3F4Y - chains B and F of the 6 polymer chains in the assembly; structure by X-ray diffraction, 2.00 A resolution.

== Chain B ==
Protein: Envelope glycoprotein gp160
Notes: fragment: HIV gp41 NHR domain
UniProt: P04580 (ENV_HV1Z6); residues 1-36 here correspond to UniProt positions 545-580 (UniProt number = residue number + 544)
Amino-acid sequence (38 residues; numbered 0 to 37; the number before each row is that of its first residue; numbering starts at 0):
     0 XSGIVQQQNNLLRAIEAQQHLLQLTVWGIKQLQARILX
Modified positions: ACE (acetyl group) at position 0; NH2 (amino group) at position 37
Swiss-Prot annotation at these positions:
  - region: Lys29 to Leu36 (Immunosuppression)

== Chain F ==
Protein: Mutant peptide derived from HIV gp41 CHR domain
Notes: fragment: HIV gp41 CHR domain mutant; engineered mutation(s): M1T, M4E, E5A, E9A, N11A, N12E, T14A, S15A, L16R, H18E, S19A, N21E, Q33A, E34A, L36R
Amino-acid sequence (40 residues; numbered 0 to 39; the number before each row is that of its first residue; numbering starts at 0):
     0 XTTWEAWDRAIAEYAARIEALIRAAQEQQEKNEAALRELX
Modified positions: ACE (acetyl group) at position 0; NH2 (amino group) at position 39

== Interface between chain B and chain F ==
Pairs across the interface (20):
  ACE_0(B) with Leu35(F)
  Ser1(B) with Leu35(F)
  Val4(B) with Gln28(F), hydrogen bond (backbone-side chain); Glu32(F); Leu35(F), hydrophobic
  Gln7(B) with Gln28(F); Asn31(F)
  Asn8(B) with Gln28(F)
  Leu11(B) with Ala24(F); Gln25(F)
  Glu15(B) with Ile21(F); Gln25(F), hydrogen bond
  Gln18(B) with Ile17(F)
  Val25(B) with Trp6(F), hydrophobic
  Ile28(B) with Trp3(F), hydrophobic; Trp6(F), hydrophobic
  Lys29(B) with Trp6(F); Asp7(F)
  Gln32(B) with Trp3(F); Trp6(F)
Interface residues without a listed pair, chain B (15 interface residues in all): Ile14, Gln22, Ile35
Interface residues without a listed pair, chain F (13 interface residues in all): Ile10, Ala14

== In short ==
15 residues of chain B and 13 residues of chain F are in contact, with 2 hydrogen bonds. Among the polar pairs
are Val4(B)-Gln28(F) and Glu15(B)-Gln25(F).
Chain B is Envelope glycoprotein gp160 and chain F is Mutant peptide derived from HIV gp41 CHR domain; the
structure, HIV gp41 six-helix bundle containing a mutant CHR alpha-peptide sequence, was determined by X-ray
diffraction together with 3G7A, 3F4Z and 3F50 from the same study.
